Entry 7K1N (electron microscopy, 3.90 A resolution); this record covers chains B and G of the 7 polymer chains in the assembly.

Chain B:
Name: X-ray repair cross-complementing protein 6
Source organism: Homo sapiens
Notes: EC 3.6.4.-, 4.2.99.-
UniProt: P12956 (XRCC6_HUMAN); numbering as in UniProt (aligned over 1-609)
Chain sequence (609 residues; each row starts with the number of its first residue):
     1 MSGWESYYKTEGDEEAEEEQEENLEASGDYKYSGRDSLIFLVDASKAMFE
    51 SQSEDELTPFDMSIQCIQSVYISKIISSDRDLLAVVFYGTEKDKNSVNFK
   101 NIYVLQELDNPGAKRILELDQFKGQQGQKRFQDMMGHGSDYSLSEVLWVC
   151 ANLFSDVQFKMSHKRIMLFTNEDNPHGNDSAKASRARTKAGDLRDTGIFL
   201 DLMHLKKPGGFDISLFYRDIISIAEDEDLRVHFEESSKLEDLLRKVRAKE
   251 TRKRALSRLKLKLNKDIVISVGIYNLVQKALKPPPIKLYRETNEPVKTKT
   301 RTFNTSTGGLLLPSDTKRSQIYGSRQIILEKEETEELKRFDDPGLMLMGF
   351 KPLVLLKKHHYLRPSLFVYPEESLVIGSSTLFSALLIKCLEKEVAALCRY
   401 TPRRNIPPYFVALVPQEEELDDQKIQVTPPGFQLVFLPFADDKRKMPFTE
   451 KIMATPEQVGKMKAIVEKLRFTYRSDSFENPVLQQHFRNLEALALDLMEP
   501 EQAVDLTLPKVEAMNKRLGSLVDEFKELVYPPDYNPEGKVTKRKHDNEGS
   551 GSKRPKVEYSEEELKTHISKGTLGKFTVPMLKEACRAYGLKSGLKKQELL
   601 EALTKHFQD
Not modelled in the structure: 1-30, 223-236, 535-609
Swiss-Prot annotation at these positions:
  - region: Val578 to Glu583 (Interaction with BAX)
  - active site: Lys31 (Schiff-base intermediate with DNA)
  - modified residue: Ser2 (N-acetylserine), Ser6 (Phosphoserine), Ser27 (Phosphoserine), Lys31 (N6-acetyllysine), Ser51 (Phosphoserine), Ser306 (Phosphoserine), Lys317 (N6-acetyllysine), Lys331 (N6-acetyllysine), Lys338 (N6-acetyllysine), Thr455 (Phosphothreonine), Lys461 (N6-acetyllysine), Ser477 (Phosphoserine), Ser520 (Phosphoserine), Lys539 (N6-acetyllysine), Lys542 (N6-acetyllysine), Lys544 (N6-acetyllysine), Ser550 (Phosphoserine), Lys553 (N6-acetyllysine), Lys556 (N6-acetyllysine), Ser560 (Phosphoserine) and 1 more in UniProt
  - cross-link (Glycyl lysine isopeptide (Lys-Gly)): Lys287 (interchain with G-Cter in SUMO2), Lys317 (interchain with G-Cter in SUMO2), Lys556 (interchain with G-Cter in SUMO2)
  - mutagenesis: Lys31 (K31A: Diminishes the ability to form a Schiff base. Abolishes adduct formation; when associated with A-160 and A-164), Lys160 (K160A: Abolishes adduct formation; when associated with A-31 and A-160), Lys164 (K164A: Abolishes adduct formation; when associated with A-31 and A-164), Lys539 (K539Q: Complete loss of suppression of BAX-induced apoptosis; K539R: No effect on suppression of BAX-induced apoptosis), Lys542 (K542Q: Complete loss of suppression of BAX-induced apoptosis; K542R: No effect on suppression of BAX-induced apoptosis), Lys544 (K544R: No effect on suppression of BAX-induced apoptosis), Lys553 (K553Q: Partial loss of suppression of BAX-induced apoptosis; K553R: No effect on suppression of BAX-induced apoptosis), Lys556 (K556R: No effect on suppression of BAX-induced apoptosis), Lys570 (K570R: Loss of methylation; loss of anti-apoptotic activity; no effect on XRCC5 stabilization)

Chain G:
Molecule: 16-nt DNA strand
Sequence (16 nucleotides; numbered 25 to 40; the number before each row is that of its first residue):
    25 AAGCAGTAGAGCATGC

Chain B / chain G interface:
Pairs across the interface - 5 pairs, chain B then chain G:
  Lys31(B) - DG27(G)  salt bridge to the phosphate
  Tyr32(B) - DA26(G)  phosphate contact
  Lys160(B) - DC28(G)  salt bridge to the phosphate
  Ala255(B) - DA26(G)  phosphate contact
  Arg258(B) - DA26(G)  phosphate contact
Interface residues without a listed pair, chain B (8 interface residues in all): Arg254, Leu256, Ser257
Interface residues without a listed pair, chain G (4 interface residues in all): DA25

Overview:
8 residues of chain B face 4 of chain G across their interface, with 2 salt bridges. Polar contacts include
Lys31(B)-DG27(G) and Lys160(B)-DC28(G). From UniProt: active-site residue Lys31(B) and 9 mutagenesis sites on
chain B.
Chain B is X-ray repair cross-complementing protein 6 (Homo sapiens) and chain G is a 16-nt DNA strand; the
structure, CryoEM structure of inactivated-form DNA-PK (Complex V), was determined by electron microscopy,
deposited together with 7K0Y, 7K17, 7K19, 7K1B, 7K1J and 7K1K.
